Entry 8QSZ (electron microscopy, 2.67 A resolution); this record covers chains A and T of the 16 polymer chains in the assembly.

[Chain A]
Protein: DNA-directed RNA polymerase II subunit rpb1
From: Schizosaccharomyces pombe
UniProtKB: P36594 (RPB1_SCHPO); numbering as in UniProt (aligned over 1-1752)
Sequence (1752 residues; each row starts with the number of its first residue):
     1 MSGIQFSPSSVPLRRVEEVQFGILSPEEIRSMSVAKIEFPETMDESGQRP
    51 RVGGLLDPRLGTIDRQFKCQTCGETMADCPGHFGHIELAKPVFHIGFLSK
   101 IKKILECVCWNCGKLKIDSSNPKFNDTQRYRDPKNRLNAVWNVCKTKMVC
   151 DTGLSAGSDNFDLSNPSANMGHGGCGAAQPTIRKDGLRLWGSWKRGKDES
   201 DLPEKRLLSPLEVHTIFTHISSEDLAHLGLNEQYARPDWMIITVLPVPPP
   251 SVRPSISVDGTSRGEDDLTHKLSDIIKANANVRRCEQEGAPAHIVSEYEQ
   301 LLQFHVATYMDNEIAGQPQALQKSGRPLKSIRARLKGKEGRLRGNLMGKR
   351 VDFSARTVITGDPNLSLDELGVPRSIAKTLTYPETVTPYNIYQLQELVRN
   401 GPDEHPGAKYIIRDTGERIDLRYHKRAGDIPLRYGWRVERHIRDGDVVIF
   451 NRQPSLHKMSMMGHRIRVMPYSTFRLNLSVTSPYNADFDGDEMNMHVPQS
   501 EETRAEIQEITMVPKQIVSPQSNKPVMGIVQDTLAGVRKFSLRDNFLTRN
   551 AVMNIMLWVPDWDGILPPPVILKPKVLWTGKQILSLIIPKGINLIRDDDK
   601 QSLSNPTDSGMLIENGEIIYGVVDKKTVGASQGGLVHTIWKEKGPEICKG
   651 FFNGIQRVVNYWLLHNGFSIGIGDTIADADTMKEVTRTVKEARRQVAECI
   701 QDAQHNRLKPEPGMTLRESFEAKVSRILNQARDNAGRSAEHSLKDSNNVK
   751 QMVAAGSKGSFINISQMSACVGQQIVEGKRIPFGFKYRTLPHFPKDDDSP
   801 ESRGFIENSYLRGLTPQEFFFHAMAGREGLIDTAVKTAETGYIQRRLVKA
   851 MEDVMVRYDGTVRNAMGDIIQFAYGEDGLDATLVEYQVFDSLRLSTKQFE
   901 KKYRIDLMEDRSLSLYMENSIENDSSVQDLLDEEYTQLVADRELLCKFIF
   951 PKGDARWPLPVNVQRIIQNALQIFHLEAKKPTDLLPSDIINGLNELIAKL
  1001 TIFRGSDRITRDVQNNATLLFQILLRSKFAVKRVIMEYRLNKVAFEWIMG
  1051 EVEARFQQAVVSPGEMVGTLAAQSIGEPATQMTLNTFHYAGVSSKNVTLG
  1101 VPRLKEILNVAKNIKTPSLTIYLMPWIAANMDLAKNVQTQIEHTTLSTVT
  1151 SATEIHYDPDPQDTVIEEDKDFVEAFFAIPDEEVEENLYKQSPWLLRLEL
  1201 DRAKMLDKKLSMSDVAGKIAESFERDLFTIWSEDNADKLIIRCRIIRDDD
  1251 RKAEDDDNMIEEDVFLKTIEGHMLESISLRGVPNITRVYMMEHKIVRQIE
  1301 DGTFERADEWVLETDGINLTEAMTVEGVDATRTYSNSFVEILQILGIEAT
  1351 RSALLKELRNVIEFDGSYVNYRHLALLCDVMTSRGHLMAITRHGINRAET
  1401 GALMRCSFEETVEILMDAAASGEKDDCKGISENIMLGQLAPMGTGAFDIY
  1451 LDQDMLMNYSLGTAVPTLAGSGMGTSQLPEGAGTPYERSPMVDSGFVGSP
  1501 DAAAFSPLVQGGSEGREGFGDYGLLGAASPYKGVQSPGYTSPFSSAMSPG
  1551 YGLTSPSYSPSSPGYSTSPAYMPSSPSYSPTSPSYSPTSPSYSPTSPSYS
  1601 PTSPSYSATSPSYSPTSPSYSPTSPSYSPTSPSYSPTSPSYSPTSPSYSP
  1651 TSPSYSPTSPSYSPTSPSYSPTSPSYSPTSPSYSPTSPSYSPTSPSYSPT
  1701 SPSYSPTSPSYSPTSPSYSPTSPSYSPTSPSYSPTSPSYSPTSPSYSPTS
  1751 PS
Disordered / not traced: 1-4, 1085-1097, 1459-1752

[Chain T]
Molecule: DNA template
Sequence (48 nucleotides; each row starts with the number of its first residue; numbers below 1 keep their minus sign (DC-21 is residue -21)):
   -21 CACTCTACCGATAAGCAGACGTACCTCTCGACCCTGTGCTAGACACGG
Disordered / not traced: 19-26

[How chain A and chain T interact]
Pairs across the interface (21; chain A residue first):
  Lys123(A) - DG-12(T)  salt bridge to the phosphate
  Lys197(A) - DA-15(T)  hydrogen bond to the phosphate
  Lys197(A) - DC-14(T)  salt bridge to the phosphate
  Ala315(A) - DG-4(T)  phosphate contact
  Lys323(A) - DC10(T)  base contact
  Lys336(A) - DC-2(T)  salt bridge to the phosphate
  Lys338(A) - DA1(T)  phosphate contact
  Lys338(A) - DC2(T)  salt bridge to the phosphate
  Arg343(A) - DA1(T)  salt bridge to the phosphate
  Arg350(A) - DC3(T)  salt bridge to the phosphate
  Arg356(A) - DC3(T)  sugar contact
  Gln453(A) - DA1(T)  base contact
  Gln453(A) - DC2(T)  sugar contact
  Pro454(A) - DA1(T)  base contact
  Thr837(A) - DT0(T)  hydrogen bond to the base
  Ala838(A) - DT0(T)  sugar contact
  Gly841(A) - DT0(T)  sugar contact
  Tyr842(A) - DG-1(T)  sugar contact
  Arg1392(A) - DA-3(T)  sugar contact
  Glu1409(A) - DC-2(T)  phosphate contact
  Glu1409(A) - DG-1(T)  sugar contact
Other interface residues (no listed pair), chain A (18 interface residues in all): Glu1410

[Overview]
18 residues of chain A and 12 residues of chain T are in contact; the contacts include 2 hydrogen bonds and 6
salt bridges. Polar pairs include Thr837(A)-DT0(T), Lys197(A)-DA-15(T) and Lys123(A)-DG-12(T).
Here chain A is DNA-directed RNA polymerase II subunit rpb1 (Schizosaccharomyces pombe) and chain T is DNA
template. Entry 8QSZ (Structure of s. pombe RNA polymerase II in complex with DSIF and Rat1/Rai1) was
determined by electron microscopy.
